Entry 5KKQ (X-ray diffraction, 1.74 A resolution); this record covers chains A and B of the 3 polymer chains in the assembly.

# Chain A
Molecule: Transcriptional repressor CTCF
Organism: Homo sapiens
Reference sequence: P49711 (CTCF_HUMAN); residue numbers follow UniProt; this construct covers 321-465
Amino-acid sequence (150 residues; numbered 316 to 465; the number before each row is that of its first residue):
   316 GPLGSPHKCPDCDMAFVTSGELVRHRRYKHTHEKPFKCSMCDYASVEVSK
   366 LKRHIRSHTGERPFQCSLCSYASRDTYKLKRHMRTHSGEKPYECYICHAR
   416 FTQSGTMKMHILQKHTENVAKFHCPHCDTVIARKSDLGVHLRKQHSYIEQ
Unresolved in the structure: 316, 464-465
Differences from the reference sequence: expression tag (316-320)
Metal / ion sites: Zn2+ site 1: Cys-324, Cys-327, His-340, His-345; Zn2+ site 2: Cys-353, Cys-356, His-369, His-373; Zn2+ site 3: Cys-381, Cys-384, His-397, His-401; Zn2+ site 4: Cys-409, Cys-412, His-425, His-430; Zn2+ site 5: Cys-439, Cys-442, His-455, His-460
Reported in the primary citation:
  - binding site for the 17-nt DNA strand: Thr-333, Glu-336, Arg-339, Glu-362, Lys-365, Arg-368, Asp-390, Lys-393, Arg-396, Gln-418, Thr-421, Arg-448, Asp-451
  - disease-associated variants - K365T (20-fold): decreased binding to DNA
  - specificity-determining residues: Glu-362, Asp-451 (proposed by the authors, not directly observed)

# Chain B
Molecule: 17-nt DNA strand
Sequence (17 nucleotides; row label = number of the first residue in the row):
     1 TAGCGCCCCCTGCTGGC

# Interface between chain A and chain B
Contacting residue pairs - 19 pairs, chain A then chain B:
  Gly-335(A) with DT1(B), base contact
  Arg-339(A) with DG3(B), base contact
  Phe-351(A) with DA2(B), phosphate contact
  Val-363(A) with DG3(B), phosphate contact
  Lys-365(A) with DG5(B), base contact
  Lys-367(A) with DG3(B), salt bridge to the phosphate
  Thr-391(A) with DG5(B), phosphate contact
  Tyr-392(A) with DC7(B), base contact; DC8(B), base contact
  Lys-395(A) with DC6(B), salt bridge to the phosphate; DC7(B), salt bridge to the phosphate
  Tyr-407(A) with DC8(B), hydrogen bond to the phosphate
  Ser-419(A) with DC9(B), hydrogen bond to the phosphate
  Lys-423(A) with DC9(B), salt bridge to the phosphate; DC10(B), salt bridge to the phosphate
  Ser-450(A) with DC13(B), base contact
  Val-454(A) with DT14(B), base contact
  Arg-457(A) with DC13(B), phosphate contact; DT14(B), salt bridge to the phosphate
Also at the interface, not in a pair above, chain A (23 interface residues in all): Arg-342, Glu-362, Asp-390, Lys-393, Arg-396, Gly-420, Lys-449, Asp-451
Also at the interface, not in a pair above, chain B (14 interface residues in all): DC4, DG12, DG15

# Summary
The interface between chain A and chain B involves 23 residues on one side and 14 on the other; the contacts
include 2 hydrogen bonds and 6 salt bridges. Among the polar pairs are Tyr-407(A)/DC8(B), Ser-419(A)/DC9(B)
and Lys-367(A)/DG3(B). From the paper: a binding site for the 17-nt DNA strand at Thr-333(A), Glu-336(A) and
Arg-339(A) among others; K365T of chain A reduces binding to DNA.
Here chain A is Transcriptional repressor CTCF (Homo sapiens) and chain B is a 17-nt DNA strand. Entry 5KKQ
(Homo sapiens CCCTC-binding factor (CTCF) ZnF3-7 and DNA complex structure) was determined by X-ray
diffraction together with 5K5H, 5K5I, 5K5J, 5K5L, 5T00, 5T0U and 5UND from the same study.
